PDB entry 6ZHW | X-ray diffraction, 2.80 A resolution | chains L and M of the 4 polymer chains in the assembly

[Chain L]
Name: Reaction center protein L chain
Organism: Blastochloris viridis
UniProt: P06009 (RCEL_BLAVI); residues 1-273 here correspond to UniProt positions 2-274 (UniProt number = residue number + 1)
Amino-acid sequence (273 residues; numbered 1 to 273; the number before each row is that of its first residue):
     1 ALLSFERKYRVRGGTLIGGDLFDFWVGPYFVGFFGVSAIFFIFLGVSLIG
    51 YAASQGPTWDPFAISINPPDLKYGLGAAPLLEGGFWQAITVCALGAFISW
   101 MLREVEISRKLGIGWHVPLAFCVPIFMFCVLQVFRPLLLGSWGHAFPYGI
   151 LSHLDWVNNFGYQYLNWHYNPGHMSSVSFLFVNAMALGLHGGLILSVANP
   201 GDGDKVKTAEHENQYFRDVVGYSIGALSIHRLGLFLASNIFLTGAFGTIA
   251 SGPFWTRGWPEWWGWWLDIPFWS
Metal / ion sites: Fe ion: His-190, His-230 (shared with His-217(M), Glu-232(M), His-264(M) of chain M)
Residues lining bound ligands:
  - bacteriochlorophyll b (BCB), molecule 1: Val-46, Ile-49, Phe-97, Phe-128, Leu-131, Phe-146, Ile-150, Leu-151, His-153, Leu-154, Trp-156, Val-157
  - bacteriochlorophyll b (BCB), molecule 2: Phe-97, Phe-121, Pro-124, Ile-125, Met-127, Phe-128, Leu-131, Val-157, Asn-158, Phe-160, Gly-161, Tyr-162, Trp-167, His-168, Asn-170, Gly-172, His-173, Ser-176, Val-177, Leu-180, Phe-181, Ile-240, Phe-241, Gly-244, Ala-245, Gly-247, Thr-248
  - bacteriochlorophyll b (BCB), molecule 3: Val-157, Tyr-162, His-168, Leu-180, Phe-181
  - bacteriochlorophyll b (BCB), molecule 4: His-168, His-173, Met-174, Val-177, Ser-178, Phe-181, Val-182, Met-185, Val-220, Tyr-222
  - bacteriopheophytin b (BPB), molecule 1: Phe-41, Ile-42, Gly-45, Ile-49, Ile-89, Cys-92, Ala-93, Ala-96, Phe-97, Trp-100, Glu-104, Val-117, Ala-120, Phe-121, Val-123, Pro-124, Phe-128, Phe-146, Tyr-148, Gly-149, Ile-150, His-153, Ala-237, Ser-238, Phe-241
  - bacteriopheophytin b (BPB), molecule 2: Phe-181, Ala-184, Met-185, Leu-189, Phe-216, Val-219, Val-220
  - diacyl glycerol (DGA): Pro-171, Met-174, Ser-175, Ser-178, Trp-262, Trp-263, Trp-265
  - heptane-1,2,3-triol (HTO): Leu-75, Ala-77, Gln-87, Val-91, Trp-142
  - menaquinone-7 (MQ7): Val-26, Tyr-29, Phe-30, Val-31, Gly-35, Ile-39, Ile-42, Trp-100, Arg-103
Curated features (UniProtKB/Swiss-Prot):
  - binding site ((7R,8Z)-bacteriochlorophyll b): His-153, His-173
  - binding site (Fe cation): His-190, His-230
  - binding site (a ubiquinone): Phe-216

[Chain M]
Name: Reaction center protein M chain
Organism: Blastochloris viridis
UniProt: P06010 (RCEM_BLAVI); residues 1-323 here correspond to UniProt positions 2-324 (UniProt number = residue number + 1)
Amino-acid sequence (323 residues; numbered 1 to 323; the number before each row is that of its first residue):
     1 ADYQTIYTQIQARGPHITVSGEWGDNDRVGKPFYSYWLGKIGDAQIGPIY
    51 LGASGIAAFAFGSTAILIILFNMAAEVHFDPLQFFRQFFWLGLYPPKAQY
   101 GMGIPPLHDGGWWLMAGLFMTLSLGSWWIRVYSRARALGLGTHIAWNFAA
   151 AIFFVLCIGCIHPTLVGSWSEGVPFGIWPHIDWLTAFSIRYGNFYYCPWH
   201 GFSIGFAYGCGLLFAAHGATILAVARFGGDREIEQITDRGTAVERAALFW
   251 RWTIGFNATIESVHRWGWFFSLMVMVSASVGILLTGTFVDNWYLWCVKHG
   301 AAPDYPAYLPATPDPASLPGAPK
Metal / ion sites: Fe ion: His-217, Glu-232, His-264 (shared with His-190(L), His-230(L) of chain L)
Residues lining bound ligands:
  - bacteriochlorophyll b (BCB), molecule 1: Leu-38, Met-120, Phe-154, Val-155, Ile-158, Val-173, Ile-177, Trp-178, His-180, Ile-181, Trp-183, Leu-184
  - bacteriochlorophyll b (BCB), molecule 2: Gly-62, Ala-65, Ile-66, Ile-69, Met-120, Leu-124, Phe-148, Ala-151, Ile-152, Phe-154, Val-155, Ile-158, Phe-175, Trp-183, Leu-184, Thr-185, Phe-187, Ser-188, Phe-194, Tyr-195, Cys-197, Trp-199, His-200, Ser-203, Ile-204, Ala-207, Tyr-208, Val-274, Met-275, Ala-278, Gly-281, Ile-282
  - bacteriochlorophyll b (BCB), molecule 3: Leu-184, Tyr-195, Tyr-208
  - bacteriochlorophyll b (BCB), molecule 4: Tyr-195, His-200, Gly-201, Ile-204, Gly-205, Tyr-208, Gly-209, Leu-212, Phe-270
  - bacteriopheophytin b (BPB), molecule 1: Ile-46, Ile-49, Ala-58, Phe-59, Gly-62, Ser-123, Leu-124, Trp-127, Val-131, Ile-144, Asn-147, Phe-148, Ala-151, Ser-271, Val-274, Met-275
  - bacteriopheophytin b (BPB), molecule 2: Tyr-208, Gly-211, Leu-212, Ala-215, Ala-216, Trp-250, Thr-253, Ile-254
  - heptane-1,2,3-triol (HTO): Trp-268, Phe-269, Leu-272, Met-273, Val-276
  - menaquinone-7 (MQ7): Leu-212, Leu-213, Ala-216, His-217, Thr-220, Val-243, Ala-246, Ala-247, Trp-250, Ile-254, Phe-256, Asn-257, Ala-258, Thr-259, Ile-260, Val-263, Trp-266, Phe-270
  - 15-cis-1,2-dihydroneurosporene (NS5): Ile-66, Ile-69, Leu-70, Met-73, Phe-88, Trp-113, Leu-114, Gly-117, Leu-118, Met-120, Thr-121, Val-155, Leu-156, Ile-158, Gly-159, Cys-160, Trp-169, Val-173, Pro-174, Phe-175, Gly-176, Ile-177, His-180
Curated features (UniProtKB/Swiss-Prot):
  - binding site ((7R,8Z)-bacteriochlorophyll b): His-180, His-200
  - binding site (Fe cation): His-217, Glu-232, His-264
  - binding site (a ubiquinone): Trp-250

[Interface between chain L and chain M]
Residue-residue contacts (187):
  Leu-3(L) with Leu-248(M), hydrophobic; Arg-251(M); Asn-257(M)
  Phe-5(L) with Arg-239(M); Glu-244(M)
  Glu-6(L) with Leu-248(M); Trp-252(M), hydrogen bond
  Lys-8(L) with Glu-244(M), salt bridge
  Tyr-9(L) with Thr-241(M), hydrogen bond; Glu-244(M), hydrogen bond; Arg-245(M); Leu-248(M), hydrophobic; Trp-252(M)
  Arg-10(L) with Trp-252(M)
  Trp-25(L) with Trp-252(M)
  Pro-28(L) with Arg-251(M); Trp-252(M); Gly-255(M)
  Tyr-29(L) with Trp-252(M); Ile-254(M); Gly-255(M)
  Phe-30(L) with Trp-252(M), hydrogen bond (backbone-backbone)
  Asp-60(L) with Gly-300(M)
  Phe-62(L) with Ala-301(M)
  Trp-100(L) with Thr-253(M)
  Arg-103(L) with Trp-252(M), hydrogen bond (side chain-backbone); Thr-253(M), hydrogen bond (side chain-backbone)
  Glu-104(L) with Phe-249(M); Thr-253(M)
  Ile-107(L) with Phe-249(M), hydrophobic; Trp-252(M); Thr-253(M)
  Ser-108(L) with Phe-249(M)
  Lys-110(L) with Trp-252(M)
  Leu-111(L) with Arg-245(M), hydrogen bond (backbone-side chain); Phe-249(M); Trp-252(M), hydrophobic
  Gly-112(L) with Phe-227(M)
  Ile-113(L) with Ala-223(M); Val-224(M), hydrophobic; Phe-227(M), hydrophobic; Arg-245(M); Phe-249(M), hydrophobic
  Gly-114(L) with Ala-223(M), hydrogen bond (backbone-backbone)
  His-116(L) with Thr-5(M), hydrogen bond; Ala-219(M); Leu-222(M); Ala-223(M)
  Val-117(L) with Ala-219(M), hydrophobic; Thr-220(M); Phe-249(M), hydrophobic; Trp-250(M), hydrophobic
  Ala-120(L) with Ala-219(M), hydrophobic
  Leu-151(L) with Ala-301(M); Pro-303(M)
  Ser-152(L) with Tyr-305(M)
  Leu-154(L) with Tyr-195(M)
  Asp-155(L) with Tyr-196(M), hydrogen bond; Pro-303(M); Tyr-305(M), hydrogen bond
  Val-157(L) with Tyr-195(M)
  Asn-158(L) with Asn-193(M); Tyr-195(M)
  Tyr-162(L) with Thr-185(M)
  Asn-166(L) with Asp-182(M)
  His-168(L) with Ile-181(M); Leu-184(M); Thr-185(M)
  Tyr-169(L) with Trp-178(M), hydrophobic; Ile-181(M), hydrophobic; Asp-182(M), hydrogen bond
  Met-174(L) with Trp-178(M), hydrophobic
  Leu-180(L) with Ala-207(M); Tyr-208(M), hydrophobic
  Asn-183(L) with Cys-210(M), hydrogen bond (side chain-backbone); Gly-211(M); Phe-214(M)
  Ala-184(L) with Cys-210(M), hydrophobic; Ser-271(M), hydrogen bond (backbone-side chain)
  Ala-186(L) with Phe-214(M), hydrophobic
  Leu-187(L) with Cys-210(M); Phe-214(M); Gly-267(M)
  Gly-188(L) with Asn-147(M); Ser-271(M)
  Leu-189(L) with Ile-144(M), hydrophobic
  His-190(L) with His-217(M), hydrogen bond; Glu-232(M), salt bridge; His-264(M), hydrogen bond
  Gly-191(L) with His-264(M)
  Gly-192(L) with His-143(M); Ile-144(M); Trp-268(M)
  Leu-193(L) with Ile-144(M)
  Ile-194(L) with Glu-232(M); Ile-233(M); Ile-236(M), hydrophobic; His-264(M)
  Leu-195(L) with His-143(M); Glu-261(M); His-264(M); Arg-265(M)
  Ser-196(L) with Leu-140(M); Gly-141(M), hydrogen bond (backbone-backbone); His-143(M)
  Val-197(L) with Leu-140(M), hydrophobic; Ile-233(M), hydrophobic
  Asn-199(L) with Gly-141(M); His-143(M); Glu-261(M), hydrogen bond; Arg-265(M), hydrogen bond
  Pro-200(L) with Gly-139(M); Gly-141(M)
  Lys-207(L) with Gly-139(M), hydrogen bond (side chain-backbone); Leu-140(M); Ile-233(M)
  Glu-210(L) with Ile-17(M); Val-19(M)
  His-211(L) with Val-19(M); Leu-138(M)
  Glu-212(L) with Ile-233(M)
  Gln-214(L) with Ile-17(M); Thr-18(M); Val-19(M), hydrogen bond (side chain-backbone); Arg-28(M); Leu-138(M)
  Tyr-215(L) with Val-131(M), hydrogen bond (side chain-backbone); Arg-134(M); Ala-135(M); Leu-138(M), hydrophobic; Ile-144(M), hydrophobic
  Phe-216(L) with Ile-144(M), hydrophobic
  Arg-217(L) with Asp-43(M), salt bridge; Gln-45(M); Pro-48(M); Ile-49(M)
  Asp-218(L) with Arg-28(M), salt bridge; Ile-49(M); Tyr-50(M), hydrogen bond (backbone-backbone); Arg-130(M), hydrogen bond (backbone-side chain); Arg-134(M), salt bridge
  Val-219(L) with Trp-127(M); Arg-130(M), hydrogen bond (backbone-side chain); Arg-134(M)
  Val-220(L) with Ile-49(M)
  Gly-221(L) with Gly-47(M), hydrogen bond (backbone-backbone); Pro-48(M); Ile-49(M)
  Tyr-222(L) with Leu-38(M); Gly-42(M); Asp-43(M), hydrogen bond (side chain-backbone); Gln-45(M)
  Ser-223(L) with Asp-43(M)
  Ile-224(L) with Gly-42(M); Asp-43(M), hydrogen bond (backbone-backbone)
  Ala-226(L) with Asp-230(M)
  Leu-227(L) with Gln-4(M); Leu-222(M), hydrophobic; Ala-225(M), hydrophobic; Asp-230(M)
  Ser-228(L) with Ile-41(M); Gly-42(M)
  Ile-229(L) with Phe-214(M)
  His-230(L) with His-217(M), hydrogen bond; Gly-218(M); Ile-221(M); Glu-232(M), salt bridge
  Arg-231(L) with Gln-4(M), hydrogen bond (side chain-backbone); Thr-5(M), hydrogen bond (side chain-backbone); Ile-6(M), hydrogen bond (side chain-backbone); Tyr-7(M); Ile-41(M), hydrogen bond (side chain-backbone); Leu-222(M)
  Gly-233(L) with Phe-214(M)
  Leu-234(L) with Ala-215(M)
  Ala-237(L) with Gly-211(M); Ala-215(M), hydrophobic
  Trp-263(L) with Trp-90(M), hydrophobic; Trp-178(M)
  Trp-266(L) with Phe-85(M); Arg-86(M), hydrogen bond (side chain-backbone)
  Leu-267(L) with Arg-86(M), hydrogen bond (backbone-side chain)
  Phe-271(L) with Leu-82(M), hydrophobic
  Trp-272(L) with Leu-82(M), hydrophobic; Gln-83(M), hydrogen bond (backbone-side chain); Arg-86(M)
  Ser-273(L) with Arg-86(M)
Interface residues without a listed pair, chain L (94 interface residues in all): Ala-1, Ser-4, Ala-63, Ser-65, Asp-70, Pro-118, Ala-198, Asp-204, Val-206, Ile-240, Asp-268
Interface residues without a listed pair, chain M (94 interface residues in all): Ile-46, Phe-89, Ile-189, Leu-213, Ala-216, Thr-237, Ala-247, Ala-302, Tyr-308

[In short]
Chain L and chain M each contribute 94 residues to their interface, with 36 hydrogen bonds and 6 salt bridges.
Polar pairs include Lys-8(L)/Glu-244(M), His-190(L)/Glu-232(M) and Arg-217(L)/Asp-43(M). Bacteriochlorophyll
b, bacteriopheophytin b and menaquinone-7 are bound between chain L and chain M.
Chain L is Reaction center protein L chain and chain M is Reaction center protein M chain, both from
Blastochloris viridis; the structure, Ultrafast Structural Response to Charge Redistribution Within a
Photosynthetic Reaction Centre - 1 ps structure, was determined by X-ray diffraction (same publication as
6ZI4, 6ZI5, 6ZI6, 6ZI9, 6ZIA and 6ZID).
